6FOS - chains B and C of the 15 polymer chains in the assembly; structure by X-ray diffraction, 4.00 A resolution.

# Chain B
Molecule: Photosystem I P700 chlorophyll a apoprotein A2
Source organism: Cyanidioschyzon merolae (strain 10D)
Notes: EC 1.97.1.12
UniProt: Q85FY6 (PSAB_CYAM1); residues 8-732 here = UniProt positions 8-732
Chain sequence (725 residues; numbered 8 to 732; the number before each row is that of its first residue):
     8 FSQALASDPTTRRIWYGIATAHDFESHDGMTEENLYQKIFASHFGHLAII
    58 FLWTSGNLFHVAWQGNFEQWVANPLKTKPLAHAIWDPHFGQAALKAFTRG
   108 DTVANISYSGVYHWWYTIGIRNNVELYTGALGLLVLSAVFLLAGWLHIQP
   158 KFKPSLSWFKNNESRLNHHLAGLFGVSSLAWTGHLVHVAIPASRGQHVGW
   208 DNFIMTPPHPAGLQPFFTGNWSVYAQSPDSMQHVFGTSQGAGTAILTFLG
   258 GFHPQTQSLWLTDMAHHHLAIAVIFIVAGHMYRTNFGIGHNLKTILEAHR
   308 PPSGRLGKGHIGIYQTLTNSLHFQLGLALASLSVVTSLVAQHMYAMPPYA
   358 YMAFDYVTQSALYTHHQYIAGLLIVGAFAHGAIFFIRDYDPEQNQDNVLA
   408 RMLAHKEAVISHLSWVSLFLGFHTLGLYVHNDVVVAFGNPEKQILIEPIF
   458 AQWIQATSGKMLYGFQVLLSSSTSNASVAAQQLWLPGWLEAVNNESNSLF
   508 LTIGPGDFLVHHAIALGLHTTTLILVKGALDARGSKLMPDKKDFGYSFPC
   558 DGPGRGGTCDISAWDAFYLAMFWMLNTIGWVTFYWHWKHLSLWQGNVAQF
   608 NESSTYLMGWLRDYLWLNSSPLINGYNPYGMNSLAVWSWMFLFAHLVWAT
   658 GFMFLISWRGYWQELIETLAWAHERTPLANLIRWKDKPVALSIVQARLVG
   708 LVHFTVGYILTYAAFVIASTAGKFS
Ligand contacts:
  - beta-carotene (BCR), molecule 1: F330, G333, L334, A337, V341, F385, G388, A389, F391, A536
  - beta-carotene (BCR), molecule 2: F429, L432, V436
  - beta-carotene (BCR), molecule 3: W646, M647, F650, W669, L672, L676
  - chlorophyll a (CLA), molecule 1: T18, W691, P695, V696
  - chlorophyll a (CLA), molecule 2: W22, V654, T657, F661, V706, H710
  - chlorophyll a (CLA), molecule 3: G24, I25, A28, H29, F31, S49
  - chlorophyll a (CLA), molecule 4: I25, A26, H29, D30, E32, H329, L332, L336, L379, L380, V382, G383, A386, H387, I390, Y553, W571, F574, M578, V709
  - chlorophyll a (CLA), molecule 5: H29, H53, I56
  - chlorophyll a (CLA), molecule 6: I46, S49, H50, H53, L328, Q331, L332, A335
  - chlorophyll a (CLA), molecule 7: F47, W165, R172, H175, H176, G179, L180
  - chlorophyll a (CLA), molecule 8: L59, S62, G63, F66, H67, L141
  - chlorophyll a (CLA), molecule 9: W60, N64, V118, S367, A368, L369, T371, H372, Y375, I376, L379, I716, Y719
  - chlorophyll a (CLA), molecule 10: W60, T61, N64, V118, Y119, W121, W122, L339, T343, Y356, L369, H372, H373, I376, L380
  - chlorophyll a (CLA), molecule 11: G63, N64, H67, A88, H89, S114, Y115, S116, G117
  - chlorophyll a (CLA), molecule 12: N64, Y115, S116, G117, V118, W644, M647
  - chlorophyll a (CLA), molecule 13: W92, D93, H95, F96, V643, W646
  - chlorophyll a (CLA), molecule 14: W121, W188, D270, M271, H274, H275, I278, P355
  - chlorophyll a (CLA), molecule 15: A150, H154, W165
  - chlorophyll a (CLA), molecule 16: L173, L334, S338
  - chlorophyll a (CLA), molecule 17: N174, H175, A178, G286, H287, R290
  - chlorophyll a (CLA), molecule 18: A187, W188, H191, V195, W207
  - chlorophyll a (CLA), molecule 19: D270, H273, A277
  - chlorophyll a (CLA), molecule 20: H287, M288, T291, N292
  - chlorophyll a (CLA), molecule 21: S344, Q374, I381, F385, L525, T528, T529, M581
  - chlorophyll a (CLA), molecule 22: L345, Q348, H349, Y351
  - chlorophyll a (CLA), molecule 23: Q348, Y351, Y370, I461, I510, H518, V588, Y591, W592
  - chlorophyll a (CLA), molecule 24: R408, M409, H412, A415, V416, H419
  - chlorophyll a (CLA), molecule 25: V416, H419, L420, W422, V423, L525, H526, T529
  - chlorophyll a (CLA), molecule 26: S421, S424, L425, G428, F429, L432, L523, I531, L576, F579, W580
  - chlorophyll a (CLA), molecule 27: W422, L425, F426, F429, H430
  - chlorophyll a (CLA), molecule 28: F426, L427, P455, F457, F515, H519, A522
  - chlorophyll a (CLA), molecule 29: F429, H430, G433, L434, V436, H437, V440, F444, K449, I451
  - chlorophyll a (CLA), molecule 30: L432, V436, D439, V440, L523, F579, W580, N583, W587, L614, F711
  - chlorophyll a (CLA), molecule 31: N583, F590, Y621, L622, S626, I630, F648, H652, W655, Y715, T718, Y719, F722
  - chlorophyll a (CLA), molecule 32: H652, W655, A656
  - chlorophyll a (CLA), molecule 33: L653, A656, T657, F659, M660, I663, Y668, W669, L672
  - chlorophyll a (CLA), molecule 34: L676, A679, H680, A686, I689
  - chlorophyll a (CLA), molecule 35: W678, A679, R682, T683, P684
  - phylloquinone (PQN): W22, M660, F661, S664, W665, R666, W669, A697, L698, A703
  - 4Fe-4S cluster (SF4): C557, P560, T565, C566, D567, I700, R704
Curated features (UniProtKB/Swiss-Prot):
  - binding site ([4Fe-4S] cluster): C557, C566
  - binding site (chlorophyll a): H652, M660, Y668
  - binding site (phylloquinone): W669

# Chain C
Molecule: Photosystem I iron-sulfur center
Source organism: Cyanidioschyzon merolae (strain 10D)
Notes: EC 1.97.1.12
UniProt: Q85G47 (PSAC_CYAM1); residues 2-81 here = UniProt positions 2-81
Chain sequence (80 residues; numbered 2 to 81; the number before each row is that of its first residue):
     2 AHTVKIYDNCIGCTQCVRACPLDVLEMVPWDGCKAGQMASAPRTEDCVGC
    52 KRCETACPTDFLSIRVYLGGETTRSMGLAY
Ligand contacts:
  - 4Fe-4S cluster (SF4), molecule 1: N10, C11, I12, G13, C14, T15, Q16, C17, M28, A40, C58, P59, S64, I65
  - 4Fe-4S cluster (SF4), molecule 2: C21, P22, V25, L26, C48, V49, G50, C51, K52, R53, C54, V67
Curated features (UniProtKB/Swiss-Prot):
  - binding site ([4Fe-4S] cluster): C11, C14, C17, C21, C48, C51, C54, C58

# Interface between chain B and chain C
Pairs across the interface (30; chain B residue first):
  S14(B) - E72(C)
  S14(B) - T73(C)
  D15(B) - E72(C)
  P16(B) - T74(C)
  R19(B) - E72(C)
  P546(B) - F62(C)  hydrophobic
  D547(B) - Y8(C)
  D547(B) - F62(C)
  D547(B) - R66(C)  salt bridge
  D550(B) - Y68(C)
  F551(B) - R66(C)
  F551(B) - Y68(C)  hydrophobic
  F551(B) - L69(C)
  D558(B) - K52(C)
  D558(B) - L63(C)
  D558(B) - R66(C)  salt bridge
  G559(B) - E55(C)
  P560(B) - K52(C)
  P560(B) - E55(C)
  G561(B) - E55(C)  hydrogen bond (backbone-side chain)
  G561(B) - T56(C)
  R562(B) - E55(C)  salt bridge
  R562(B) - L63(C)
  I673(B) - Y81(C)
  E674(B) - Y81(C)
  W691(B) - Y81(C)  hydrophobic
  K694(B) - T74(C)  hydrogen bond
  K694(B) - L79(C)
  K694(B) - Y81(C)  hydrogen bond (side chain-backbone)
  P695(B) - Y81(C)  hydrogen bond (backbone-side chain)
Also at the interface, not in a pair above, chain B (24 interface residues in all): T17, M545, C557, R666, A677, V696
Also at the interface, not in a pair above, chain C (16 interface residues in all): C51, M77

# Summary
24 residues of chain B face 16 of chain C across their interface, with 4 hydrogen bonds and 3 salt bridges.
Among the polar pairs are D547(B)-R66(C), D558(B)-R66(C) and R562(B)-E55(C).
Here chain B is Photosystem I P700 chlorophyll a apoprotein A2 and chain C is Photosystem I iron-sulfur
center, both from Cyanidioschyzon merolae (strain 10D). Entry 6FOS (Cyanidioschyzon merolae photosystem I) was
determined by X-ray diffraction.
